7A23 - chains q and p of the 45 polymer chains in the assembly; structure by electron microscopy, 3.70 A resolution.

# Chain q (and p)
Protein: CA1
Organism: Brassica oleracea
Notes: chain p of this document is another copy of the same molecule, construct and numbering; everything in this record applies to it too
Amino-acid sequence (275 residues; numbered 1 to 275; the number before each row is that of its first residue):
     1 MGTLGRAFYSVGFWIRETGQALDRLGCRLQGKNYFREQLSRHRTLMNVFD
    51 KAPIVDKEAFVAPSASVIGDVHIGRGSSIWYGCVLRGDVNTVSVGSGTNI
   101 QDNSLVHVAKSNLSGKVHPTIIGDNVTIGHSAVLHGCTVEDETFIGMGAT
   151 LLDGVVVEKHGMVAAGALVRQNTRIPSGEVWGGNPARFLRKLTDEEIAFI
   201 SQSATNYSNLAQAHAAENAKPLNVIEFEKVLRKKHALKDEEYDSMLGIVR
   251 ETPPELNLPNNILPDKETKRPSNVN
Not modelled in the structure: 1-5, 234-275 (chain p: 1-5, 230-275)
Metal / ion sites: Zn2+: His-107 (together with bicarbonate ion) (shared with His-130(p) of chain p)
Ligand contacts: bicarbonate ion (BCT): Arg-86, His-107, Val-108, Ala-109, Lys-110, His-135
What the authors report for this chain:
  - binding site for bicarbonate ion: Arg-86, Gln-101, Tyr-207 (proposed by the authors, not directly observed)

# How chain q and chain p interact
Contacting residue pairs - 115 pairs, chain q then chain p:
  Ala-7(q) with Gln-30(p)
  Phe-8(q) with Gln-30(p); Lys-32(p)
  Ser-10(q) with Gly-26(p); Cys-27(p); Gln-30(p)
  Val-11(q) with Cys-27(p), hydrophobic
  Phe-13(q) with Leu-22(p), hydrophobic; Gly-26(p)
  Trp-14(q) with Asp-23(p); Cys-27(p), hydrophobic; Arg-28(p)
  Glu-17(q) with Gly-19(p); Gln-20(p), hydrogen bond (side chain-backbone); Asp-23(p)
  Gln-20(q) with Ile-15(p); Gly-19(p); Leu-22(p)
  Ala-21(q) with Arg-16(p)
  Asp-23(q) with Ile-15(p)
  Arg-24(q) with Arg-16(p)
  Gly-26(q) with Phe-8(p)
  Cys-27(q) with Phe-8(p), hydrophobic; Gly-12(p); Ile-15(p), hydrophobic
  Gln-30(q) with Arg-6(p), hydrogen bond; Ala-7(p); Phe-8(p), hydrogen bond (side chain-backbone)
  Lys-32(q) with Val-48(p); Phe-49(p); Asp-50(p); Ala-52(p)
  Asn-33(q) with Tyr-9(p); Val-48(p); Phe-49(p), hydrogen bond (side chain-backbone); Asp-50(p)
  Tyr-34(q) with Tyr-9(p); Arg-16(p), hydrogen bond; Val-48(p)
  Phe-35(q) with Val-48(p)
  Arg-36(q) with Phe-13(p); Thr-44(p); Met-46(p); Asn-47(p), hydrogen bond; Val-48(p)
  Gln-38(q) with Arg-41(p), hydrogen bond; Thr-44(p)
  Leu-39(q) with Arg-43(p), hydrogen bond (backbone-side chain)
  Ser-40(q) with Arg-43(p), hydrogen bond (backbone-side chain)
  Arg-41(q) with Arg-43(p); Pro-63(p); Glu-217(p); Asn-218(p)
  His-42(q) with Arg-43(p), hydrogen bond; Pro-63(p)
  Arg-43(q) with Pro-63(p); Tyr-81(p); His-214(p), hydrogen bond (side chain-backbone); Ala-215(p), hydrogen bond (side chain-backbone); Ala-216(p); Lys-220(p)
  Thr-44(q) with Pro-63(p); Ser-64(p)
  Met-46(q) with Lys-220(p)
  Asn-47(q) with Tyr-81(p), hydrogen bond; His-214(p); Lys-220(p)
  Phe-49(q) with Ala-213(p), hydrophobic
  Ser-66(q) with Ser-64(p), hydrogen bond; Tyr-81(p)
  Ile-68(q) with Tyr-81(p); His-214(p)
  Gly-82(q) with Asn-103(p)
  Val-84(q) with Tyr-81(p), hydrophobic; Asp-102(p); Asn-103(p)
  Arg-86(q) with Trp-80(p); Gln-101(p), hydrogen bond (side chain-backbone); Asp-102(p); Leu-210(p)
  Asp-88(q) with Leu-210(p); His-214(p), salt bridge
  Val-89(q) with Leu-210(p), hydrophobic
  Asn-103(q) with Asn-103(p)
  Ser-104(q) with Asn-103(p), hydrogen bond (backbone-side chain)
  Leu-105(q) with Asp-102(p); Asn-103(p); His-130(p); Ser-131(p)
  His-107(q) with Asp-102(p); His-130(p)
  Lys-110(q) with Asn-206(p)
  Ser-111(q) with Phe-199(p)
  Asn-112(q) with Phe-199(p)
  Leu-113(q) with Glu-195(p); Glu-196(p)
  Val-133(q) with His-130(p); Ser-131(p); Met-147(p), hydrophobic
  His-135(q) with His-130(p); Met-147(p)
  Thr-150(q) with Met-147(p); Gly-148(p)
  Leu-152(q) with Met-147(p), hydrophobic; Ala-165(p), hydrophobic
  Leu-168(q) with Ala-165(p); Gly-166(p)
  Asn-184(q) with Gly-183(p); Asn-184(p)
  Lys-220(q) with Lys-229(p), hydrogen bond (side chain-backbone)
  Pro-221(q) with Glu-37(p)
  Val-224(q) with Gln-38(p)
  Ile-225(q) with Arg-36(p); Glu-37(p)
  Glu-228(q) with Gln-38(p)
Interface residues without a listed pair, chain q (60 interface residues in all): Leu-29, Gly-31, Ser-64, Pro-185, Asn-218
Interface residues without a listed pair, chain p (66 interface residues in all): Thr-18, Asn-33, Leu-45, Pro-53, Gly-182, Arg-187, Ser-203, Phe-227, Glu-228

# Summary
Chain q and chain p form an interface of 60 and 66 residues respectively, with 17 hydrogen bonds and 1 salt
bridge. Among the polar pairs are Asp-88(q)/His-214(p), Glu-17(q)/Gln-20(p) and Gln-30(q)/Arg-6(p). Chain q
binds bicarbonate ion. From the paper: a binding site for bicarbonate ion at Arg-86(q), Gln-101(q) and
Tyr-207(q).
Both chains are CA1 (Brassica oleracea). Entry 7A23 (Plant mitochondrial respiratory complex I) was determined
by electron microscopy (same publication as 7A24).
